PDB entry 8VAT | electron microscopy, 3.20 A resolution | chains A and B of the 9 polymer chains in the assembly

Chain A:
Name: DNA polymerase III subunit delta
Source organism: Escherichia coli
UniProt: P28630 (HOLA_ECOLI); residue numbers follow UniProt; this construct covers 1-343
Sequence (343 residues; numbered 1 to 343; the number before each row is that of its first residue):
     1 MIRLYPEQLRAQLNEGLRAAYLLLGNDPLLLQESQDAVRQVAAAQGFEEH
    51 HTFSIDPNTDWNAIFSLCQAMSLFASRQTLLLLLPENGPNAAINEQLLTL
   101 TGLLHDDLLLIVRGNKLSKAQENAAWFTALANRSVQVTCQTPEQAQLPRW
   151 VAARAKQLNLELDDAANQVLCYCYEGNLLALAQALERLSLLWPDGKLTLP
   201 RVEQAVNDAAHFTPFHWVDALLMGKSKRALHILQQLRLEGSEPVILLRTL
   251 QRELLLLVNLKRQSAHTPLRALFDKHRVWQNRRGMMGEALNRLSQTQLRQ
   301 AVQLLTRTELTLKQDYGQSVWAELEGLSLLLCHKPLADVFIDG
What the authors report for this chain:
  - binding site for the 11-nt RNA strand: Tyr316
  - conformationally variable residues: Tyr316

Chain B:
Name: DNA polymerase III subunit tau
Source organism: Escherichia coli
Notes: EC 2.7.7.7
UniProt: P06710 (DPO3X_ECOLI); numbering as in UniProt (aligned over 1-373)
Sequence (376 residues; numbered -2 to 373; the number before each row is that of its first residue; numbers below 1 keep their minus sign (Gly-2 is residue -2)):
    -2 GPHMSYQVLARKWRPQTFADVVGQEHVLTALANGLSLGRIHHAYLFSGTR
    48 GVGKTSIARLLAKGLNCETGITATPCGVCDNCREIEQGRFVDLIEIDAAS
    98 RTKVEDTRDLLDNVQYAPARGRFKVYLIDEVHMLSRHSFNALLKTLEEPP
   148 EHVKFLLATTDPQKLPVTILSRCLQFHLKALDVEQIRHQLEHILNEEHIA
   198 HEPRALQLLARAAEGSLRDALSLTDQAIASGDGQVSTQAVSAMLGTLDDD
   248 QALSLVEAMVEANGERVMALINEAAARGIEWEALLVEMLGLLHRIAMVQL
   298 SPAALGNDMAAIELRMRELARTIPPTDIQLYYQTLLIGRKELPYAPDRRM
   348 GVEMTLLRALAFHPRMPLPEPEVPRQ
Disordered / not traced: 362-373
Sequence notes: expression tag (-2 to 0)
Ion coordination: Mg2+: Thr52 (together with ADP); Zn2+: Cys64, Cys73, Cys76, Cys79
Residues lining bound ligands: ADP / beryllium trifluoride: Ala7, Arg8, Trp10, Arg11, Pro12, Asp17, Val18, Val19, Gln21, Thr46, Arg47, Gly48, Val49, Gly50, Lys51, Thr52, Ser53, Glu127, Thr157, Leu214, Arg215, Leu218
UniProt features mapped onto this chain:
  - binding site (ATP): Gly45 to Thr52
  - binding site (Zn(2+)): Cys64, Cys73, Cys76, Cys79
  - mutagenesis: Gly118 (G118D: In dnaX2016(Ts); present in both isoforms, unable to grow at 42 degrees Celsius)
What the authors report for this chain:
  - catalytic residues: Glu127 (citing earlier work)
  - mutagenesis - K141A: decreased catalytic activity

Chain A / chain B interface:
Contacting residue pairs (47):
  Pro28(A) - Val164(B)  hydrophobic
  Gln32(A) - Ser168(B)
  Gln35(A) - Arg169(B)
  Thr52(A) - Glu144(B)
  Leu179(A) - Ser168(B)
  Gln183(A) - Leu167(B)
  Gln183(A) - Cys170(B)  hydrogen bond (side chain-backbone)
  Gln183(A) - Gln172(B)
  Glu186(A) - Leu171(B)
  Arg187(A) - His23(B)  hydrogen bond
  Arg187(A) - Gln172(B)
  Arg187(A) - Phe173(B)
  Ser189(A) - Arg36(B)
  Leu190(A) - Asn30(B)  hydrogen bond (backbone-side chain)
  Leu190(A) - Arg36(B)
  Leu191(A) - His23(B)
  Leu191(A) - Thr26(B)
  Leu191(A) - Ala27(B)
  Leu191(A) - Asn30(B)  hydrogen bond (backbone-side chain)
  Ala205(A) - His23(B)
  Asn207(A) - His174(B)  hydrogen bond
  Ser226(A) - Ser298(B)
  Lys227(A) - Ala300(B)
  Leu230(A) - Ser298(B)
  Leu230(A) - Ala300(B)
  Leu230(A) - Ala301(B)
  Gln234(A) - Ala300(B)  hydrogen bond (side chain-backbone)
  Gln234(A) - Gly303(B)
  Arg237(A) - Asp305(B)  salt bridge
  Leu238(A) - Asp305(B)
  Ala322(A) - His290(B)
  Glu325(A) - Arg291(B)  salt bridge
  Glu325(A) - Ala301(B)
  Gly326(A) - Met294(B)
  Leu329(A) - Met294(B)
  Leu329(A) - Leu297(B)  hydrophobic
  Leu329(A) - Ser298(B)
  Pro335(A) - Leu297(B)
  Leu336(A) - Met294(B)  hydrophobic
  Leu336(A) - Leu297(B)  hydrophobic
  Ala337(A) - Gln326(B)
  Val339(A) - Gln326(B)
  Val339(A) - Tyr329(B)  hydrophobic
  Phe340(A) - His290(B)
  Phe340(A) - Ala293(B)  hydrophobic
  Phe340(A) - Tyr329(B)  hydrophobic
  Gly343(A) - Leu333(B)
Interface residues without a listed pair, chain A (36 interface residues in all): Trp192, Gln204, Glu239, Arg307, Glu323, Lys334, Asp338
Interface residues without a listed pair, chain B (32 interface residues in all): Gln160, Lys176, Leu302, Gln330

In short:
36 residues of chain A and 32 residues of chain B are in contact; the contacts include 6 hydrogen bonds and 2
salt bridges. Among the polar pairs are Arg237(A)-Asp305(B), Glu325(A)-Arg291(B) and Gln183(A)-Cys170(B).
Ligands of chain B: ADP / beryllium trifluoride. From the paper: the catalytic residue Glu127(B); K141A of
chain B reduces catalytic activity.
Here chain A is DNA polymerase III subunit delta and chain B is DNA polymerase III subunit tau, both from
Escherichia coli. Entry 8VAT (Structure of the E. coli clamp loader bound to the beta clamp in a Open-RNAp/t
conformation) was determined by electron microscopy (same publication as 8VAL, 8VAM, 8VAN, 8VAP, 8VAQ, 8VAR
and 8VAS).
